PDB entry 1QBN | X-ray diffraction, 1.80 A resolution | chain A

[Chain A]
Molecule: Protein (TRYPSIN)
From: Bos taurus
Notes: EC 3.4.21.4; fragment: bovine trypsin
UniProt: P00760 (TRY1_BOVIN); residues 7-229 here correspond to UniProt positions 1-223 (UniProt number = residue number - 6)
Chain sequence (223 residues; numbered 7 to 229; the number before each row is that of its first residue):
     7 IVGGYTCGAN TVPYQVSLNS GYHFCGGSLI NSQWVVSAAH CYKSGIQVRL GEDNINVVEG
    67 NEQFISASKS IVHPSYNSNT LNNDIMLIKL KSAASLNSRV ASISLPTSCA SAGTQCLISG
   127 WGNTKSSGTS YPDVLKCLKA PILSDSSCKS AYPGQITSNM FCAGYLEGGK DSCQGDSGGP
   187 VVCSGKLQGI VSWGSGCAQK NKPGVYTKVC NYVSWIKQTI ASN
UniProt features mapped onto this chain:
  - binding site (Ca(2+)): N83
Cystine bridges: C13-C143, C31-C47, C115-C216, C122-C189, C154-C168, C179-C203
Metal / ion sites: Ca2+ site 1: E58, N60, V63, E68; Ca2+ site 2: D59, E65
Residues lining bound ligands: zk-806688 (688; 2-[amino(imino)methyl]-2-hydroxyphenoxy]-6-[3-(4,5-dihydro-1H-imidazol-2-yl)phenoxy]pyridine-4-carboxylic acid): N85, T86, L87, Q161, D177, S178, C179, Q180, S183, V197, S198, W199, G200, S201, G202, C203, G210, Y212

[In short]
Ligands of chain A: zk-806688. The Ca2+ site 1 is built by E58, N60, V63 and E68. D59 and E65 form the Ca2+
site 2. Curated annotation (UniProt) lists Ca2+-binding residue N83.
Chain A is Protein (TRYPSIN) (Bos taurus); the structure, Bovine Trypsin
2-[amino(imino)methyl]-2-hydroxyphenoxy]-6-[3-(4,5-dihydro-1H-imidazol-2-yl)phenoxy]pyridine-4-carboxylic Acid
(ZK-806688) Complex, was determined by X-ray diffraction, deposited together with 1QBO, 1QB9, 1QB1, 1QB6 and
1QA0.
